4UDU - chains B and C of the 3 polymer chains in the assembly; structure by X-ray diffraction, 2.50 A resolution.

[Chain B]
Molecule: Protein TRBV7-9, T-cell receptor beta-2 chain C region
Organism: Homo sapiens
Notes: fragment: variable domain trbv7-9, residues 20-115, constant domain trbc2, residues 1-129
Reference sequence: chimeric construct of A0A5A3, A0A5B9: residues 2-97 from A0A5A3 (A0A5A3_HUMAN) positions 20-115 (UniProt number = residue number + 18); residues 115-243 from A0A5B9 positions 1-129 (UniProt number = residue number - 114)
Amino-acid sequence (243 residues; row label = number of the first residue in the row):
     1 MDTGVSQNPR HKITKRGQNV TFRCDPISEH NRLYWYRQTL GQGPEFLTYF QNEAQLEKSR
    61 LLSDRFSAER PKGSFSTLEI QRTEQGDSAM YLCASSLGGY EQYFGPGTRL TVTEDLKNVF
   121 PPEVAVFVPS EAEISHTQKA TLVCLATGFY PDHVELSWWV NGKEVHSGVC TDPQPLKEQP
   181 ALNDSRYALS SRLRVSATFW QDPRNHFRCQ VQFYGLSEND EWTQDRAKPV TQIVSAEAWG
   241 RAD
Unresolved in the structure: 1-2, 183, 242-243
Cystine bridges: C24-C93, C144-C209
Construct notes: initiating methionine (1); linker (98-114); engineered mutation V128 (Glu14 in A0A5B9), C170 (Ser56 in A0A5B9), A188 (Cys74 in A0A5B9), D202 (Asn88 in A0A5B9)
Ion coordination: Zn2+: D225 (shared with H187(C), H225(C), D227(C) of chain C)
What the authors report for this chain:
  - specificity-determining residues: A54 (proposed by the authors, not directly observed)
  - specificity-determining residues: G73 (citing earlier work)
  - conformationally variable residues (loop rearrangement, order/disorder transition): E69 to S74
  - Zn2+ coordination: D225

[Chain C]
Molecule: Enterotoxin type E
Organism: Staphylococcus aureus
Notes: fragment: ob domain and beta grasp domain, residues 25-257
Reference sequence: P12993 (ETXE_STAAU); residues 1-233 here correspond to UniProt positions 25-257 (UniProt number = residue number + 24)
Amino-acid sequence (233 residues; numbered 1 to 233; the number before each row is that of its first residue):
     1 SEKSEEINEK DLRKKSELQR NALSNLRQIY YYNEKAITEN KESDDQFLEN TLLFKGFFTG
    61 HPWYNDLLVD LGSKDATNKY KGKKVDLYGA YYGYQCAGGT PNKTACMYGG VTLHDNNRLT
   121 EEKKVPINLW IDGKQTTVPI DKVKTSKKEV TVQELDLQAR HYLHGKFGLY NSDSFGGKVQ
   181 RGLIVFHSSE GSTVSYDLFD AQGQYPDTLL RIYRDNKTIN SENLHIDLYL YTT
Unresolved in the structure: 1-9, 44-49
Cystine bridges: C96-C106
Ion coordination: Na+ site 1: R13, G182, D197; Na+ site 2: V125, I140; Zn2+: H187, H225, D227 (shared with D225(B) of chain B)
UniProt features mapped onto this chain:
  - binding site (Zn(2+)): H187, H225, D227
What the authors report for this chain:
  - specificity-determining residues: D207 (proposed by the authors, not directly observed)
  - specificity-determining residues: P206 (citing earlier work)
  - Zn2+ coordination: H187, H225, D227

[Interface between chain B and chain C]
Contacting residue pairs (47; chain B residue first):
  S28(B) with P62(C); W63(C), hydrogen bond (backbone-side chain)
  E29(B) with W63(C)
  H30(B) with W63(C), hydrogen bond (backbone-side chain)
  N31(B) with W63(C)
  Q51(B) with Y94(C)
  N52(B) with W63(C); Y64(C), hydrogen bond; Y94(C)
  E53(B) with Q28(C); N33(C); Y64(C), hydrogen bond; Y91(C); Y92(C); G93(C), hydrogen bond (side chain-backbone)
  A54(B) with N25(C); Y94(C), hydrophobic; P206(C)
  Q55(B) with N21(C); S24(C), hydrogen bond; N25(C), hydrogen bond (backbone-side chain); Y205(C)
  L56(B) with N21(C), hydrogen bond (backbone-side chain); Y94(C); Y205(C), hydrogen bond (backbone-side chain)
  E57(B) with N21(C)
  K58(B) with N21(C)
  D64(B) with S172(C); S174(C); F175(C)
  R65(B) with F175(C)
  S67(B) with R27(C), hydrogen bond; F175(C)
  A68(B) with S24(C); R27(C), hydrogen bond (backbone-side chain)
  E69(B) with R27(C), salt bridge; Q28(C); Y32(C), hydrogen bond
  R70(B) with Q28(C), hydrogen bond (backbone-side chain); Y32(C); W63(C)
  P71(B) with Y32(C), hydrophobic
  K72(B) with Y32(C)
  E79(B) with F175(C)
  Q81(B) with S174(C), hydrogen bond (side chain-backbone); F175(C)
  R82(B) with S174(C)
Also at the interface, not in a pair above, chain B (25 interface residues in all): F50, F66
Also at the interface, not in a pair above, chain C (22 interface residues in all): R20, E34, Q204
From the paper, about this interface:
  - residue pairs: Q55(B)-N25(C) (backbone contact), L56(B)-Y205(C) (backbone contact), E69(B)-R27(C), E69(B)-Q28(C), E69(B)-Y32(C), R70(B)-Q28(C) (hydrogen bond), R70(B)-Y32(C), R70(B)-W63(C), P71(B)-Y32(C), Q81(B)-S174(C) (hydrogen bond)
  - interface residues, chain C: N21(C), R27(C), Q28(C), W63(C), Y64(C), G93(C), Y94(C), F175(C), P206(C)

[In short]
25 residues of chain B and 22 residues of chain C are in contact, with 14 hydrogen bonds and 1 salt bridge.
Among the polar pairs are E69(B)-R27(C), S28(B)-W63(C) and H30(B)-W63(C). The authors report backbone contacts
between Q55(B) and N25(C) and L56(B) and Y205(C); contacts between E69(B) and R27(C), E69(B) and Q28(C) and
E69(B) and Y32(C) among others; hydrogen bonds between R70(B) and Q28(C) and Q81(B) and S174(C). The paper
reports interface residues N21(C), R27(C) and Q28(C) among others; Zn2+ coordination by D225(B) and H187(C)
among others.
Chain B is Protein TRBV7-9, T-cell receptor beta-2 chain C region (Homo sapiens) and chain C is Enterotoxin
type E (Staphylococcus aureus); the structure, Crystal structure of staphylococcal enterotoxin E in complex
with a T cell receptor, was determined by X-ray diffraction together with 4UDT from the same study.
